PDB entry 6ZXS | X-ray diffraction, 3.00 A resolution | chains A and B of the 16 polymer chains in the assembly

Chain A:
Name: Photosystem I P700 chlorophyll a apoprotein A1
Organism: Pisum sativum
Notes: EC 1.97.1.12
Reference sequence: A0A0F6NFW5 (A0A0F6NFW5_PEA); residues 16-758 here = UniProt positions 16-758
Sequence (743 residues; numbered 16 to 758; the number before each row is that of its first residue):
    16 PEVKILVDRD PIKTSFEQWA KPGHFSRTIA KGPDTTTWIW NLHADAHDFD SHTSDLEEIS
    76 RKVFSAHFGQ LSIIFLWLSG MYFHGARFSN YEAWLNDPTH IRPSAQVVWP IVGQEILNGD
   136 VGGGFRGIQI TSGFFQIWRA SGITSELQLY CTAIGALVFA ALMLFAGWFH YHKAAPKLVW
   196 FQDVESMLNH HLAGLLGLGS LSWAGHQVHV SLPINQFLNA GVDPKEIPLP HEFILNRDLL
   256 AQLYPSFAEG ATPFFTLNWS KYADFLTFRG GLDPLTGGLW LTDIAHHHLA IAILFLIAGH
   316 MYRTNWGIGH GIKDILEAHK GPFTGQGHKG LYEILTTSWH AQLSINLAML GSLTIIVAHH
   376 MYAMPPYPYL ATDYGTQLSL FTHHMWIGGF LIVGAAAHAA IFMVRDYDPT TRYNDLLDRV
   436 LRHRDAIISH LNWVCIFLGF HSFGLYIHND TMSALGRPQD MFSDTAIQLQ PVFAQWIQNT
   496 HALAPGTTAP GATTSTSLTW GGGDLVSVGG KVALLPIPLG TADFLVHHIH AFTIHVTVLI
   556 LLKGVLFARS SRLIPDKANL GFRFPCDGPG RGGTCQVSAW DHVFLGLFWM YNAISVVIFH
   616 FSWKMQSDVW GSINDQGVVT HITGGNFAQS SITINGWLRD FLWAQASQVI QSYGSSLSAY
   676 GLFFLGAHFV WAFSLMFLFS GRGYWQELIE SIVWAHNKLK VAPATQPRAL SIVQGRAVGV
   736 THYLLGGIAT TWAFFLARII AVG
Metal / ion sites: Ca2+: Ile-20 (shared with 2 residues of chain 3); chlorophyll a Mg site 1 near Gln-121 (its only coordinating residue here); chlorophyll a Mg site 2 near Gln-129 (its only coordinating residue here); chlorophyll a Mg site 3 near Thr-503 (its only coordinating residue here); 4Fe-4S cluster Fe: Cys-581, Cys-590 (shared with Cys-559(B), Cys-568(B) of chain B)
Small-molecule neighbours:
  - beta-carotene (BCR), molecule 1: Ile-88, Leu-91, Trp-92
  - beta-carotene (BCR), molecule 2: Ile-89, Trp-92, Leu-93, Gly-209, Leu-210, Leu-213, Gly-214, Ser-217
  - beta-carotene (BCR), molecule 3: Phe-90, Leu-93, Tyr-97, Thr-167, Gly-170, Ala-171, Phe-174, Leu-213, Leu-216, Ser-217
  - beta-carotene (BCR), molecule 4: Leu-216, Ala-266, Phe-269, Leu-304, Ile-308, Leu-311, His-315, Ile-323
  - beta-carotene (BCR), molecule 5: Phe-269, Trp-274, Ile-308
  - beta-carotene (BCR), molecule 6: Leu-346, Leu-350, Ala-356, Ser-359, Ile-360, Ala-414, Phe-417
  - beta-carotene (BCR), molecule 7: Ser-359, Ala-363, Met-364, Ser-367, Ile-407, Ala-410, Ala-411, Ala-414, Val-553, Leu-556, Leu-557, Val-560
  - beta-carotene (BCR), molecule 8: Asn-447, Ile-451, Phe-455
  - beta-carotene (BCR), molecule 9: Phe-678, Gly-681, Ala-682, Phe-684, Val-685, Leu-740, Ile-743, Ala-744, Trp-747
  - beta-carotene (BCR), molecule 10: Trp-700, Leu-703, Ile-704, Ile-707
  - chlorophyll a isomer (CL0): Phe-458, Tyr-461, Ile-544, Phe-547, Thr-548, Tyr-606, Asn-607, Ser-610, Val-611, Phe-614, Ile-649, Trp-652, Leu-653, Leu-657, Ala-661, Ile-665, Phe-679, His-683, Trp-686, Tyr-738, Thr-745, Thr-746, Phe-749
  - chlorophyll a (CLA), molecule 1: Val-18, Lys-19, Ile-20, Trp-195, Asp-198, Ser-201, His-205, Thr-319, Asn-320, Trp-321
  - chlorophyll a (CLA), molecule 2: Ile-20, Val-22, Phe-79, Phe-83, Leu-177, Met-178, Phe-180, Ala-181, Phe-184, His-185, Ala-189, Trp-195
  - chlorophyll a (CLA), molecule 3: Ile-27, Lys-28, Thr-29, Ser-30, Phe-31, Gln-33, Trp-34, His-39, Lys-77, Ser-80, Gly-84, Ile-88, Leu-179, Gly-182, Trp-183, Tyr-186, His-187
  - chlorophyll a (CLA), molecule 4: Trp-34, His-39, Phe-40, Leu-57, His-58, Ala-61, His-62, Phe-64, Lys-77, Ala-81, Gly-84, Gln-85, Ile-88, Leu-179
  - chlorophyll a (CLA), molecule 5: Pro-37, Gly-38, Trp-53, Ile-54, Leu-57, His-58
  - chlorophyll a (CLA), molecule 6: Thr-51, Ile-54, Trp-55, Ile-704, Ile-707, Val-708, His-711, Val-716, Pro-718, Pro-722, Arg-723, Leu-725
  - chlorophyll a (CLA), molecule 7: Trp-55, Phe-684, Val-685, Phe-688, Phe-692, Leu-725, Gln-729, Ala-732, Val-733, Thr-736, His-737, Leu-740
  - chlorophyll a (CLA), molecule 8: His-58, Ala-59, Asp-60, Ala-61, His-62, Asp-63, His-355, Leu-358, Leu-362, Phe-405, Leu-406, Val-408, Gly-409, Ala-412, His-413, Ile-416, Arg-420, Phe-577, Arg-578, Trp-595, Val-598, Leu-602, Thr-736
  - chlorophyll a (CLA), molecule 9: His-62, Phe-64, Val-78, Ala-81, His-82, Gln-85, Leu-86, Ile-89, Phe-90, Leu-93, Phe-174, Trp-354, His-355, Gln-357, Leu-358, Asn-361, Leu-362, Leu-365
  - chlorophyll a (CLA), molecule 10: His-62, Gln-85, Ile-88, Ile-89, Trp-92, Leu-365, Ile-402, Phe-405, Leu-406
  - chlorophyll a (CLA), molecule 11: Leu-71, Ser-75, His-82, Leu-193, Phe-196, Gln-197, Val-199, Met-202, Leu-203, His-206, Leu-207, Leu-210, Ile-327, Leu-331, Tyr-347, Leu-350, Thr-351, Thr-352, Ser-353, Trp-354, Gln-357, Ile-360, Asn-361, Met-364, Leu-365
  - chlorophyll a (CLA), molecule 12: Phe-79, His-82, Phe-83, Leu-86, Phe-90, Phe-174, Met-178, Trp-195, Phe-196, Asp-198, Ser-201, Met-202, His-205, His-206, Gly-209, Leu-210
  - chlorophyll a (CLA), molecule 13: Ser-87, Ile-88, Leu-91, Gln-121, Val-122, Val-123, Trp-124, Ile-126, Val-127, Gln-129, Leu-132, Ile-143, Leu-179, Ala-674, Leu-677, Phe-678
  - chlorophyll a (CLA), molecule 14: Leu-91, Trp-92, Ser-94, Gly-95, Met-96, Phe-98, His-99, Phe-103, Gln-121, Val-122, Trp-124
  - chlorophyll a (CLA), molecule 15: Trp-92, Met-96, His-99, Ala-120, Gln-121, Ile-143, Gln-144, Ile-145, Thr-146, Ser-147, Phe-149, Ala-674, Tyr-675, Phe-678, Trp-747
  - chlorophyll a (CLA), molecule 16: Trp-92, Met-96, Thr-146, Ser-147, Phe-149, Ser-394, Thr-397, His-398, Trp-401, Ile-402, Phe-405, Phe-678, Ile-743, Thr-746, Trp-747
  - chlorophyll a (CLA), molecule 17: Trp-92, Leu-93, Ser-147, Gly-148, Phe-149, Ile-152, Leu-211, Leu-365, Leu-368, Thr-369, Val-372, Met-376, Tyr-382, Leu-395, His-398, His-399, Ile-402, Leu-406
  - chlorophyll a (CLA), molecule 18: Ala-155, Leu-210, Leu-211, Gly-214, Ser-215, Trp-218, Gln-222, Leu-294, Leu-296, Ile-299, His-302, His-303, Ile-306, Phe-310, Leu-368, Ile-371, Val-372, His-375, Met-376, Pro-381, Tyr-382
  - chlorophyll a (CLA), molecule 19: Ser-156, Gly-157, Ile-158, Gln-163, Cys-166, Thr-167, Ile-169, Gly-170, Val-173, Phe-174, Gly-214, Ser-217, Trp-218, Gly-220, His-221, His-224, Val-225, Ile-229, Pro-245, His-246, Ile-249
  - chlorophyll a (CLA), molecule 20: Leu-162, Gln-163, Cys-166, Leu-244, Pro-245, His-246, Ile-249, Leu-250
  - chlorophyll a (CLA), molecule 21: Leu-203, Leu-207, Leu-211, Leu-309, Phe-310, Ala-313, Met-316, Tyr-317, Ile-327, Ile-330, Leu-331, Met-364, Leu-432, Leu-557, Val-560, Leu-561
  - chlorophyll a (CLA), molecule 22: Asn-204, His-205, Ala-208, Gly-209, Leu-213, Leu-311, Gly-314, His-315, Tyr-317, Thr-319, Trp-321, Ile-323
  - chlorophyll a (CLA), molecule 23: Leu-216, Ser-217, Ala-219, Gly-220, Val-223, His-224, Ile-249, Arg-252, Leu-255, Phe-262, Gly-265, Ala-266, Tyr-277, Phe-280, Leu-281, Leu-304
  - chlorophyll a (CLA), molecule 24: Phe-269, Trp-274, Ser-275, Tyr-277, Ala-278, Leu-281, Thr-282, Phe-283, His-301, Leu-304, Ala-305, Ile-308, Leu-309, Ile-312, Gly-506
  - chlorophyll a (CLA), molecule 25: Phe-269, Phe-270, Leu-272, Trp-274
  - chlorophyll a (CLA), molecule 26: Thr-282, Phe-283, Gly-285, Leu-294, Asp-298, Ile-299, His-301, His-302, Ala-305, Ile-306, Leu-309, His-375, Met-376, Met-379, Pro-381, Thr-511
  - chlorophyll a (CLA), molecule 27: Phe-283, Thr-502, Thr-503, Ala-504, Pro-505, Gly-506, Ala-507
  - chlorophyll a (CLA), molecule 28: Leu-309, Met-364, Leu-368, Ile-371, His-374, His-375, Tyr-377, Ala-378, Met-379, Thr-511, Ser-512, Thr-514, Trp-515
  - chlorophyll a (CLA), molecule 29: Ile-312, Ala-313, His-315, Met-316, Arg-318, Gly-322, Ile-323, Gly-324, His-325
  - chlorophyll a (CLA), molecule 30: His-325, Asp-329, Ile-330, Ala-333, His-334
  - chlorophyll a (CLA), molecule 31: Ile-330, Leu-331, His-334, Thr-339, His-343, Leu-346, Leu-350, Asn-429, Leu-431, Leu-432, Val-435
  - chlorophyll a (CLA), molecule 32: Ala-333, His-334, Lys-335, Gly-336, Pro-337, Phe-338
  - chlorophyll a (CLA), molecule 33: Phe-338, Thr-339, Leu-431, Arg-434, Val-435, Arg-437, His-438, Ile-442, His-445
  - chlorophyll a (CLA), molecule 34: Ser-367, Ile-370, Ile-371, His-374, Met-400, Ile-407, Ile-549, Thr-552, Val-553, Leu-556, Met-605, Ala-608, Ile-609
  - chlorophyll a (CLA), molecule 35: His-374, Tyr-377, Phe-488, Ala-489, Ile-492, Gln-493, Trp-515, Ile-532, Leu-534, His-542, His-545, Ile-549, Val-612, His-615, Phe-616, Lys-619
  - chlorophyll a (CLA), molecule 36: Ala-441, His-445, Trp-448
  - chlorophyll a (CLA), molecule 37: Ile-442, His-445, Leu-446, Trp-448, Val-449, Ala-546, Ile-549, His-550, Val-553, Leu-557
  - chlorophyll a (CLA), molecule 38: Ser-444, His-445, Asn-447, Trp-448, Ile-451
  - chlorophyll a (CLA), molecule 39: Asn-447, Cys-450, Ile-451, Gly-454, Phe-455, Phe-458, Gly-459, Ile-462, Phe-547, Val-551, Leu-554, Ile-555, Leu-600, Phe-603, Trp-604
  - chlorophyll a (CLA), molecule 40: Trp-448, Ile-451, Phe-452, Phe-455, His-456
  - chlorophyll a (CLA), molecule 41: Trp-448, Phe-452, Leu-453, Gln-485, Pro-486, Val-487, Phe-488, Ala-489, Phe-539, His-542, His-543, Ala-546, His-550
  - chlorophyll a (CLA), molecule 42: Phe-455, His-456, Gly-459, Leu-460, Ile-462, His-463, Thr-466, Met-467, Arg-472, Asp-475, Phe-477, Ile-482
  - chlorophyll a (CLA), molecule 43: Phe-458, Ile-462, Asp-465, Phe-547, Phe-603, Trp-604, Tyr-606, Asn-607, Ile-649, Leu-653, Trp-686, Tyr-738
  - chlorophyll a (CLA), molecule 44: Thr-466, Ala-469, Leu-470
  - chlorophyll a (CLA), molecule 45: Trp-491, Ile-492, Thr-495, His-496, Ala-499, Thr-503, Ala-504, Thr-511
  - chlorophyll a (CLA), molecule 46: Leu-653, Leu-657, Trp-658
  - chlorophyll a (CLA), molecule 47: Leu-677, Leu-680, Gly-681, His-683, Phe-684, Trp-686, Ala-687, Leu-690
  - chlorophyll a (CLA), molecule 48: Phe-684, Ala-687, Phe-688, Leu-690, Met-691, Phe-694, Ser-695, Tyr-699, Trp-700, Leu-703
  - chlorophyll a (CLA), molecule 49: Ile-707, Ala-710, His-711, Leu-714, Val-716
  - chlorophyll a (CLA), molecule 50: Trp-709, Ala-710, Lys-713, Leu-714
  - lutein (LUT; (3r,3'r,6s)-4,5-didehydro-5,6-dihydro-beta,beta-carotene-3,3'-diol): Trp-124, Pro-125, Ile-126
  - phylloquinone (PQN): Met-691, Phe-692, Ser-695, Gly-696, Arg-697, Trp-700, Ile-704, Ala-724, Leu-725, Ser-726, Gly-730
  - 4Fe-4S cluster (SF4): Cys-581, Gly-583, Pro-584, Cys-590, Ile-727, Arg-731

Chain B:
Name: Photosystem I P700 chlorophyll a apoprotein A2
Organism: Pisum sativum
Notes: EC 1.97.1.12
Reference sequence: A0A0F6NGI2 (A0A0F6NGI2_PEA); residue numbers follow UniProt; this construct covers 2-734
Sequence (733 residues; row label = number of the first residue in the row):
     2 ALRFPRFSQG LAQDPTTRRI WFGIATAHDF ESHDDITEGR LYQNIFASHF GQLAIIFLWT
    62 SGNLFHVAWQ GNFEAWVQDP LHVRPIAHAI WDPHFGQPAV EAFTRGGALG PVNIAYSGVY
   122 QWWYTIGLRT NEDLYTGAIF LLFLSFISLL AGWLHLQPKW KPSVSWFKNA ESRLNHHLSG
   182 LFGVSSLAWA GHLVHVAIPG SRGEYVRWNN FLSVLPHPQG LGPLFTGQWN LYAQNPDSSN
   242 HLFSTSQGAG TAILTLLGGF HPQTQSLWLT DMAHHHLAIA ILFLIGGHMY RTNFGIGHSI
   302 KYILEAHIPP GGRLGRGHKG LYDTINNSIH FQLGLALASL GVITSLVAQH MYSLPAYAFI
   362 AQDFTTQAAL YTHHQYIAGF IMTGAFAHGA IFFIRDYNPE QNADNVLARM LEHKEAIISH
   422 LSWASLFLGF HTLGLYVHND VMLAFGTPEK QILIEPIFAQ WIQSAHGKTS YGFDVLLSST
   482 NSPALNAGRS IWLPGWLNAI NENSNSLFLT IGPGDFLVHH AIALGLHTTT LILVKGALDA
   542 RGSKLMPDKK DFGYSFPCDG PGRGGTCDIS AWDAFYLAVF WMLNTIGWVT FYWHWKHITL
   602 WQGNVSQFNE SSTYLMGWLR DYLWLNSSQL INGYNPFGMN SLSVWAWMFL FGHLVWATGF
   662 MFLISWRGYW QELIETLAWA HERTPLANLI RWRDKPVALS IVQARLVGLV HFSVGYIFTY
   722 AAFLIASTSG KFG
Metal / ion sites: chlorophyll a Mg site 1 near Gln-53 (its only coordinating residue here); chlorophyll a Mg site 2 near Asp-93 (its only coordinating residue here); Ca2+: Ile-501, Glu-503, Asn-506, Leu-508; 4Fe-4S cluster Fe: Cys-559, Cys-568 (shared with Cys-581(A), Cys-590(A) of chain A)
Small-molecule neighbours:
  - beta-carotene (BCR), molecule 1: Leu-54, Ile-57, Phe-58, Trp-60, Gly-181, Leu-182, Val-185, Ser-186, Leu-188
  - beta-carotene (BCR), molecule 2: Thr-61, Leu-65, Trp-123, Trp-124, Ile-127, Leu-129, Gly-138, Phe-141, Leu-142, Leu-145, Trp-209
  - beta-carotene (BCR), molecule 3: Leu-188, Leu-222, Leu-225, Phe-226, Leu-278, Leu-285, Ile-286, His-289
  - beta-carotene (BCR), molecule 4: Phe-332, Gly-335, Leu-336, Ala-339, Val-343, Met-383, Ala-386, Phe-387, Gly-390, Phe-393, Phe-394, Ala-538
  - beta-carotene (BCR), molecule 5: Phe-387, Met-411, Ile-418, Val-535, Leu-539
  - beta-carotene (BCR), molecule 6: Leu-434, Gly-435, Val-438
  - beta-carotene (BCR), molecule 7: Val-645, Trp-648, Met-649, Phe-652, Trp-671, Leu-674, Ile-675, Leu-678, Phe-719
  - beta-carotene (BCR), molecule 8: Thr-685, Pro-686, Leu-687, Ala-688
  - chlorophyll a isomer (CL0): Leu-620, Leu-624, Trp-625
  - chlorophyll a (CLA), molecule 1: Phe-5, Phe-8, Gly-24, Ile-25, Ala-28, His-29, Phe-31, His-34, Ser-49, Gly-52, Gln-53, Ile-56
  - chlorophyll a (CLA), molecule 2: Thr-18, Ile-21, Trp-22, Ile-675, Leu-678, Ala-679, His-682, Ile-691, Arg-692, Trp-693, Arg-694, Asp-695, Pro-697, Val-698, Leu-700
  - chlorophyll a (CLA), molecule 3: Trp-22, Phe-652, Leu-655, Val-656, Thr-659, Met-662, Phe-663, Leu-700, Val-708, Val-711, His-712, Val-715
  - chlorophyll a (CLA), molecule 4: Ile-25, Ala-26, Thr-27, Ala-28, His-29, Asp-30, His-331, Leu-334, Leu-338, Phe-381, Ile-382, Thr-384, Gly-385, Ala-388, His-389, Ile-392, Arg-396, Tyr-555, Trp-573, Phe-576, Val-711, Val-715, Phe-719
  - chlorophyll a (CLA), molecule 5: His-29, Phe-31, Tyr-43, Ile-46, Ser-49, His-50, Gln-53, Leu-54, Ile-57, Phe-168, Arg-174, His-178, Leu-182, Phe-183, Ile-330, His-331, Gln-333, Leu-334, Ala-337, Leu-338, Leu-341
  - chlorophyll a (CLA), molecule 6: His-29, Gln-53, Ile-56, Ile-57, Trp-60, Leu-341, Ile-378, Phe-381, Ile-382
  - chlorophyll a (CLA), molecule 7: Phe-47, Phe-51, Ile-148, Leu-151, Ala-152, Leu-155, His-156, Lys-160, Trp-161, Pro-163, Trp-167
  - chlorophyll a (CLA), molecule 8: Phe-47, His-50, Phe-51, Leu-54, Trp-123, Trp-167, Phe-168, Asn-170, Ser-173, Arg-174, His-177, His-178, Gly-181, Leu-182, Phe-183, Ile-344, Tyr-358
  - chlorophyll a (CLA), molecule 9: Leu-54, Phe-58, Ile-127, Gly-128, Leu-129, Asp-134, Thr-137, Gly-138, Phe-141, Leu-145, Ile-148, Ser-149, Ser-186, Ala-189, Trp-190, Gly-192, His-193, His-196, Val-197, Val-207, Arg-208, Trp-209, Phe-212
  - chlorophyll a (CLA), molecule 10: Ile-56, Leu-59, Trp-60, Ser-62, Gly-63, Phe-66, His-67, Trp-70, Gln-71, His-89, Ala-90, Trp-92
  - chlorophyll a (CLA), molecule 11: Ile-56, Trp-60, Asn-64, His-67, Ala-88, His-89, Asn-114, Ile-115, Ala-116, Tyr-117, Ser-118, Val-120, Val-645, Trp-646, Met-649, Phe-719
  - chlorophyll a (CLA), molecule 12: Trp-60, Asn-64, Tyr-117, Ser-118, Ala-370, Thr-373, His-374, Tyr-377, Ile-378, Phe-381, Trp-646, Met-649, Ile-718, Phe-719, Tyr-721, Ala-722, Leu-725, Ile-726
  - chlorophyll a (CLA), molecule 13: Trp-60, Thr-61, Ser-118, Gly-119, Val-120, Trp-123, Val-185, Ser-186, Ala-189, Leu-341, Ile-344, Thr-345, Val-348, Met-352, Tyr-358, Ile-361, Leu-371, His-374, His-375, Ile-378, Ile-382
  - chlorophyll a (CLA), molecule 14: His-89, Ala-90, Ile-91, Trp-92, Asp-93, His-95, Phe-96, Phe-104, Asn-114, Ser-644, Val-645, Trp-648
  - chlorophyll a (CLA), molecule 15: Trp-123, Thr-126, Ile-127, Leu-182, Phe-183, Ser-186, Ser-187, Trp-190, Leu-194, Leu-268, Met-273, His-276, His-277, Ile-280, Ile-344, Leu-347, Val-348, His-351, Met-352, Ala-357, Tyr-358
  - chlorophyll a (CLA), molecule 16: Trp-167, Asn-170, Ser-173, His-177, Thr-293, Asn-294, Phe-295
  - chlorophyll a (CLA), molecule 17: Ala-171, Arg-174, Leu-175, His-178, Leu-179, Phe-183, Ile-280, Leu-283, Phe-284, Ile-301, Leu-305, Tyr-323, Ile-326, Asn-327, Leu-336, Ala-337, Ser-340, Leu-341, Ile-344
  - chlorophyll a (CLA), molecule 18: Leu-175, Leu-179, Phe-183, Leu-283, Phe-284, Gly-287, Met-290, Tyr-291, Ile-301, Ile-304
  - chlorophyll a (CLA), molecule 19: Asn-176, His-177, Ser-180, Gly-181, Val-185, Leu-285, His-289, Tyr-291, Thr-293, Phe-295, Ile-297
  - chlorophyll a (CLA), molecule 20: Leu-188, Ala-189, Ala-191, Gly-192, Val-195, His-196, Phe-212, Val-215, Leu-216, Pro-217, His-218, Gly-221, Leu-222, Phe-226, Tyr-233, Ile-254, Leu-255, Leu-278
  - chlorophyll a (CLA), molecule 21: Leu-225, Trp-230, Asn-231, Tyr-233, Ala-234, Leu-255, Thr-256, Leu-257, His-275, Leu-278, Ala-279, Ile-282, Leu-283, Ile-492, Trp-493
  - chlorophyll a (CLA), molecule 22: Thr-256, Leu-257, Gly-259, Leu-268, Asp-272, Met-273, His-275, His-276, Ala-279, Ile-280, Leu-283, His-351, Leu-355, Trp-493, Trp-497
  - chlorophyll a (CLA), molecule 23: Ile-286, Gly-287, His-289, Met-290, Ile-297, Gly-298, His-299
  - chlorophyll a (CLA), molecule 24: Ile-286, Met-290, His-299, Tyr-303, Ile-304, Ala-307, His-308
  - chlorophyll a (CLA), molecule 25: Ile-304, Leu-305, His-308, Leu-315, His-319, Leu-322, Ile-326, Phe-332, Val-407, Leu-408, Met-411
  - chlorophyll a (CLA), molecule 26: Ala-307, His-308, Ile-309, Pro-310, Pro-311, Arg-314, Leu-315
  - chlorophyll a (CLA), molecule 27: Arg-314, Leu-315, Val-407, Arg-410, Met-411, Glu-413, His-414, Ala-417, Ile-418, His-421
  - chlorophyll a (CLA), molecule 28: Leu-336, Ala-339, Ser-340, Val-343, Ile-344, Leu-347, Gln-350, His-351, Tyr-353, Ser-354, Leu-355, Leu-508, Phe-509
  - chlorophyll a (CLA), molecule 29: Val-343, Ser-346, Leu-347, Gln-350, Gln-376, Gly-380, Met-383, Phe-387, Leu-527, Thr-530, Thr-531, Leu-534, Met-583, Thr-586, Ile-587
  - chlorophyll a (CLA), molecule 30: Gln-350, Tyr-353, Tyr-372, Gln-376, Phe-459, Ala-460, Ile-463, Gln-464, Phe-509, Leu-510, Ile-512, His-520, Ile-523, Leu-527, Val-590, Tyr-593, Trp-594, Lys-597
  - chlorophyll a (CLA), molecule 31: Tyr-377, Thr-433, Leu-434, Tyr-437, Val-519, Ala-522, Leu-525, Asn-585, Trp-589, Phe-592, Leu-616, Trp-619, Leu-624, Ser-628, Ile-632, Phe-650, His-654, Trp-657, Phe-713, Tyr-717, Thr-720, Tyr-721, Phe-724
  - chlorophyll a (CLA), molecule 32: Ala-417, His-421, Trp-424
  - chlorophyll a (CLA), molecule 33: Ile-418, Leu-422, Trp-424, Ala-524, Leu-527, His-528, Thr-531
  - chlorophyll a (CLA), molecule 34: Ser-420, His-421, Ser-423, Trp-424, Leu-427, Phe-431
  - chlorophyll a (CLA), molecule 35: Ser-423, Ser-426, Leu-427, Gly-430, Phe-431, Leu-434, Leu-525, Thr-529, Leu-532, Ile-533, Leu-578, Phe-581, Trp-582
  - chlorophyll a (CLA), molecule 36: Trp-424, Phe-428, Leu-429, Ile-455, Glu-456, Pro-457, Ile-458, Phe-459, Ala-460, Ile-512, Phe-517, His-520, His-521, Ala-524, His-528
  - chlorophyll a (CLA), molecule 37: Trp-424, Leu-427, Phe-428, Phe-431, His-432
  - chlorophyll a (CLA), molecule 38: His-432, Gly-435, Leu-436, Val-438, His-439, Val-442, Met-443, Phe-446, Lys-451, Ile-453
  - chlorophyll a (CLA), molecule 39: Leu-434, Val-438, Asp-441, Leu-525, Phe-581, Trp-582, Asn-585, Trp-589, Leu-616, Leu-620, Trp-657, Phe-713, Tyr-717
  - chlorophyll a (CLA), molecule 40: Ile-458, Phe-459, Trp-462, Phe-474
  - chlorophyll a (CLA), molecule 41: Trp-462, Ile-463, Ala-466, His-467, Leu-477, Leu-478, Ala-485, Trp-493, Leu-494, Trp-497, Phe-509
  - chlorophyll a (CLA), molecule 42: Leu-477, Ser-483, Pro-484, Ala-485, Ala-488, Gly-489, Ile-492, Trp-493
  - chlorophyll a (CLA), molecule 43: Trp-648, Leu-651, Phe-652, His-654, Leu-655, Trp-657, Ala-658, Phe-661
  - chlorophyll a (CLA), molecule 44: Leu-655, Ala-658, Thr-659, Phe-661, Met-662, Ile-665, Ser-666, Tyr-670, Trp-671, Leu-674
  - chlorophyll a (CLA), molecule 45: Leu-678, Ala-681, His-682, Thr-685, Ala-688, Ile-691
  - chlorophyll a (CLA), molecule 46: Trp-680, Ala-681, Arg-684, Thr-685, Pro-686
  - chlorophyll a (CLA), molecule 47: Pro-686, Leu-687, Ala-688, Leu-690, Ile-691
  - phylloquinone (PQN): Trp-22, Met-662, Phe-663, Ser-666, Trp-667, Arg-668, Trp-671, Ile-675, Val-698, Ala-699, Leu-700, Ala-705
  - 4Fe-4S cluster (SF4): Cys-559, Gly-561, Pro-562, Cys-568, Trp-667, Ile-702, Arg-706

Interface between chain A and chain B:
Contacting residue pairs (139; chain A residue first):
  Val-127(A) / Phe-446(B)
  Gly-128(A) / Phe-446(B)
  Gln-129(A) / Phe-446(B)
  Ile-131(A) / Ala-445(B)
  Ile-131(A) / Phe-446(B)  hydrophobic
  Asp-440(A) / Thr-677(B)
  Ala-441(A) / Trp-680(B)  hydrophobic
  Ile-443(A) / Thr-677(B)
  Ser-444(A) / Thr-677(B)
  Ser-444(A) / Trp-680(B)
  Ser-444(A) / Ala-681(B)
  Asn-447(A) / Leu-674(B)
  Asn-447(A) / Leu-678(B)
  Asp-465(A) / Tyr-635(B)  hydrogen bond
  Asp-465(A) / Leu-651(B)
  Thr-466(A) / Trp-648(B)  hydrogen bond
  Ser-468(A) / Tyr-635(B)
  Ser-468(A) / Asn-636(B)
  Ser-468(A) / Met-640(B)
  Ala-469(A) / Tyr-635(B)  hydrophobic
  Ala-469(A) / Met-640(B)
  Ala-469(A) / Ser-644(B)  hydrogen bond (backbone-side chain)
  Ala-469(A) / Trp-648(B)
  Leu-470(A) / Asp-93(B)
  Leu-470(A) / His-95(B)
  Leu-470(A) / Phe-96(B)  hydrophobic
  Leu-470(A) / Gly-97(B)  hydrogen bond (backbone-backbone)
  Leu-470(A) / Ala-100(B)
  Gly-471(A) / Gly-97(B)
  Gly-471(A) / Pro-99(B)
  Arg-472(A) / His-95(B)  hydrogen bond (side chain-backbone)
  Arg-472(A) / Gly-97(B)
  Ile-555(A) / Tyr-670(B)
  Lys-558(A) / Tyr-670(B)  hydrogen bond (side chain-backbone)
  Lys-558(A) / Glu-673(B)  salt bridge
  Phe-562(A) / Thr-677(B)
  Ser-566(A) / Glu-673(B)  hydrogen bond
  Arg-567(A) / Glu-676(B)
  Arg-567(A) / Trp-680(B)
  Leu-568(A) / Gln-672(B)
  Leu-568(A) / Glu-676(B)  hydrogen bond (backbone-side chain)
  Lys-572(A) / Glu-673(B)  salt bridge
  Cys-581(A) / Pro-562(B)  hydrophobic
  Gly-583(A) / Pro-562(B)
  Pro-584(A) / Pro-558(B)  hydrophobic
  Pro-584(A) / Cys-559(B)  hydrophobic
  Pro-584(A) / Gly-561(B)
  Arg-586(A) / Arg-668(B)  hydrogen bond (backbone-side chain)
  Gly-587(A) / Arg-668(B)  hydrogen bond (backbone-side chain)
  Gly-587(A) / Ile-702(B)
  Gly-588(A) / Arg-668(B)  hydrogen bond (backbone-side chain)
  Gly-588(A) / Gly-669(B)
  Gly-588(A) / Ile-702(B)
  Cys-590(A) / Trp-667(B)  hydrophobic
  Cys-590(A) / Arg-668(B)
  Cys-590(A) / Gly-669(B)  hydrogen bond (backbone-backbone)
  Cys-590(A) / Tyr-670(B)
  Cys-590(A) / Ile-702(B)  hydrophobic
  Gln-591(A) / Ile-665(B)  hydrogen bond (side chain-backbone)
  Gln-591(A) / Ser-666(B)
  Gln-591(A) / Trp-667(B)  hydrogen bond (side chain-backbone)
  Gln-591(A) / Tyr-670(B)
  Val-592(A) / Gly-669(B)
  His-597(A) / Tyr-670(B)
  Leu-600(A) / Ser-666(B)
  Gln-644(A) / Pro-637(B)
  Ser-645(A) / Pro-637(B)
  Asn-650(A) / Ile-632(B)
  Asn-650(A) / Tyr-635(B)
  Asn-650(A) / Leu-651(B)
  Leu-653(A) / Leu-651(B)  hydrophobic
  Arg-654(A) / Ile-632(B)  hydrogen bond (side chain-backbone)
  Arg-654(A) / Asn-633(B)
  Arg-654(A) / Tyr-635(B)  hydrogen bond (side chain-backbone)
  Arg-654(A) / Asn-636(B)
  Arg-654(A) / Pro-637(B)
  Trp-658(A) / Trp-625(B)  hydrogen bond (backbone-side chain)
  Trp-658(A) / Ile-632(B)  hydrophobic
  Ser-662(A) / Trp-625(B)
  Val-664(A) / Met-617(B)
  Ile-665(A) / Met-617(B)  hydrophobic
  Ile-665(A) / Arg-621(B)  hydrogen bond (backbone-side chain)
  Ile-665(A) / Trp-625(B)  hydrophobic
  Tyr-668(A) / Asp-441(B)
  Tyr-668(A) / Leu-444(B)
  Tyr-668(A) / Ala-445(B)  hydrophobic
  Tyr-668(A) / Met-617(B)  hydrophobic
  Gly-669(A) / Leu-444(B)
  Gly-669(A) / Ala-445(B)  hydrogen bond (backbone-backbone)
  Ser-673(A) / Ala-445(B)  hydrogen bond (side chain-backbone)
  Gly-676(A) / Met-617(B)
  Leu-677(A) / Asp-441(B)
  Leu-677(A) / Ala-445(B)  hydrophobic
  Phe-679(A) / Leu-620(B)  hydrophobic
  Leu-680(A) / Met-617(B)  hydrophobic
  Leu-680(A) / Leu-620(B)  hydrophobic
  Phe-684(A) / Leu-434(B)  hydrophobic
  Trp-686(A) / Phe-661(B)  hydrophobic
  Leu-690(A) / Phe-661(B)  hydrophobic
  Leu-693(A) / Leu-664(B)
  Leu-693(A) / Ile-665(B)  hydrophobic
  Phe-694(A) / Tyr-577(B)  hydrogen bond (backbone-side chain)
  Phe-694(A) / Leu-578(B)
  Phe-694(A) / Phe-661(B)  hydrophobic
  Phe-694(A) / Leu-664(B)  hydrophobic
  Phe-694(A) / Ile-665(B)  hydrophobic
  Ser-695(A) / Asp-569(B)
  Ser-695(A) / Leu-578(B)
  Ser-695(A) / Trp-667(B)
  Gly-696(A) / Cys-568(B)
  Gly-696(A) / Asp-569(B)  hydrogen bond (backbone-side chain)
  Arg-697(A) / Gly-565(B)  hydrogen bond (side chain-backbone)
  Arg-697(A) / Gly-566(B)  hydrogen bond (side chain-backbone)
  Arg-697(A) / Cys-568(B)  hydrogen bond (backbone-backbone)
  Gly-698(A) / Cys-568(B)  hydrogen bond (backbone-backbone)
  Tyr-699(A) / Ile-533(B)
  Tyr-699(A) / Lys-536(B)
  Tyr-699(A) / Cys-568(B)
  Tyr-699(A) / Asp-569(B)  hydrogen bond (backbone-backbone)
  Tyr-699(A) / Leu-578(B)  hydrophobic
  Glu-702(A) / Lys-536(B)  salt bridge
  Glu-702(A) / Asp-540(B)
  Glu-702(A) / Ser-544(B)
  Glu-702(A) / Lys-550(B)  salt bridge
  Glu-702(A) / Ile-570(B)
  Leu-703(A) / Ile-419(B)  hydrophobic
  Glu-705(A) / Ser-544(B)  hydrogen bond
  Glu-705(A) / Lys-545(B)  hydrogen bond (side chain-backbone)
  Glu-705(A) / Leu-546(B)  hydrogen bond (side chain-backbone)
  Ser-706(A) / Glu-416(B)
  Ser-706(A) / Ile-419(B)
  Trp-709(A) / Glu-416(B)
  Trp-709(A) / Ala-417(B)  hydrophobic
  Trp-709(A) / Ser-420(B)
  Ala-710(A) / Ser-420(B)
  Ile-727(A) / Gly-565(B)
  Ile-727(A) / Gly-566(B)
  Ile-727(A) / Cys-568(B)  hydrophobic
  Arg-731(A) / Trp-667(B)
Other interface residues (no listed pair), chain A (82 interface residues in all): Leu-132, Phe-458, Pro-580, Thr-589, Phe-599, Phe-603, Thr-648, Ile-649, Asp-655, Gln-666, Ser-670, Gln-701, Ile-707, Tyr-738
Other interface residues (no listed pair), chain B (78 interface residues in all): Ser-423, Val-442, Gly-447, Lys-451, Leu-532, Arg-564, Thr-567, Phe-581, Tyr-615, Ser-629, Ala-647, Phe-650, Leu-655, Trp-657, Phe-713

In short:
Chain A and chain B form an interface of 82 and 78 residues respectively; the contacts include 30 hydrogen
bonds and 4 salt bridges. Polar pairs include Lys-558(A)/Glu-673(B), Lys-572(A)/Glu-673(B) and
Glu-702(A)/Lys-536(B).
Here chain A is Photosystem I P700 chlorophyll a apoprotein A1 and chain B is Photosystem I P700 chlorophyll a
apoprotein A2, both from Pisum sativum. Entry 6ZXS (Cold grown Pea Photosystem I) was determined by X-ray
diffraction.
